5FDS - chain A; structure by X-ray diffraction, 1.90 A resolution.

# Chain A
Molecule: Profilin-2
Source organism: Hevea brasiliensis
UniProt: Q9STB6 (PROF2_HEVBR); residue numbers follow UniProt; this construct covers 1-131
Amino-acid sequence (131 residues; row label = number of the first residue in the row):
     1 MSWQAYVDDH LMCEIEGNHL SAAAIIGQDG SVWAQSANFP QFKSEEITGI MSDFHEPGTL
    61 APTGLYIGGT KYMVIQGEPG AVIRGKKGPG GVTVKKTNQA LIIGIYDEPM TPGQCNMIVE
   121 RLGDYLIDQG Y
UniProt features mapped onto this chain:
  - motif: Ala81 to Thr97 (Involved in PIP2 interaction)
  - modified residue: Thr111 (Phosphothreonine)

# Overview
Chain A is Profilin-2 (Hevea brasiliensis); the structure, Crystal structure of the monomeric allergen
profilin (Hev b 8), was determined by X-ray diffraction, deposited together with 5FEF and 5FEG.
